Entry 9I8Y (electron microscopy, 2.89 A resolution); this record covers chains A and B of the 5 polymer chains in the assembly.

== Chain A (and B) ==
Protein: CRISPR-associated endodeoxyribonuclease Cas12f1
Organism: Syntrophomonas palmitatica JCM 14374
Notes: EC 3.1.-.-; chain B of this document is another copy of the same molecule, construct and numbering; everything in this record applies to it too
Reference sequence: P0DW62 (CS12F_SYNPJ); residue numbers follow UniProt; this construct covers 1-497
Chain sequence (500 residues; row label = number of the first residue in the row; numbers below 1 keep their minus sign (Ser-2 is residue -2)):
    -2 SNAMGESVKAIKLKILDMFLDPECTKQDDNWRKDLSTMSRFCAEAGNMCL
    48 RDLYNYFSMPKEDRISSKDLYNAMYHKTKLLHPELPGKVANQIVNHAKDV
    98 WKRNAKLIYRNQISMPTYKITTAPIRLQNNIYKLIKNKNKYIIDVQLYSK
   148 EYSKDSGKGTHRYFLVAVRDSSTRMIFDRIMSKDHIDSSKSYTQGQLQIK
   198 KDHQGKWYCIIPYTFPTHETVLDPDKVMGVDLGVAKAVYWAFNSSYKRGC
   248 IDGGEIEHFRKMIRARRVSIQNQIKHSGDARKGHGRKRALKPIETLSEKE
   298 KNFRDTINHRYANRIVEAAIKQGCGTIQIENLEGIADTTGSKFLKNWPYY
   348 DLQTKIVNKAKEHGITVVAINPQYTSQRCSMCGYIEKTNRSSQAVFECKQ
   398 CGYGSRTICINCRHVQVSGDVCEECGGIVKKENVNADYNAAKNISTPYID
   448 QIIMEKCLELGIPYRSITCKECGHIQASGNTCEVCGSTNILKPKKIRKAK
Unresolved in the structure: -2 to 2, 182-186, 330-343, 404-429, 460-497 (chain B: -2 to 4, 145-156, 180-188, 219-223, 271-291, 330-342, 385-391, 464-497)
Differences from the reference sequence: expression tag (-2 to 0)
Metal / ion sites: Zn2+: Cys376, Cys379, Cys395, Cys398
Swiss-Prot annotation at these positions:
  - region: His215 to Lys223 (Linker), Ala433 to Lys453 (RuvC-II)
  - active site: Asp228, Glu327, Asp434
  - binding site (Zn(2+)): Cys376, Cys379, Cys395, Cys398
Reported in the primary citation:
  - catalytic residues: Asp228, Glu327, Asp434
  - self-association interface (contacts with another copy of this molecule): Asn27 to Met56, Asn108 to Pro121, Gln270 to His273
  - binding site for DNA target strand: Val5, Ala7, Tyr68, Gln89, Pro209
  - specificity-determining residues: Tyr72
  - binding site for DNA non-target strand: Tyr72
  - mutagenesis - D228A: abolished catalytic activity
  - mutagenesis - N88A/Q89A/N92A: abolished binding to PAM
  - binding site for sgRNA (single-guide RNA): Ser242 to Arg245

== How chain A and chain B interact ==
Contacting residue pairs (45):
  Arg37(A) with Gln109(B)
  Glu41(A) with Arg107(B); Asn108(B); Gln109(B)
  Asn44(A) with Asn108(B), hydrogen bond (side chain-backbone); Gln109(B), hydrogen bond (side chain-backbone); Ile110(B); Ser111(B), hydrogen bond
  Leu47(A) with Ser111(B)
  Arg48(A) with Tyr51(B); Ile105(B), hydrogen bond (side chain-backbone); Asn108(B); Ile110(B), hydrogen bond (side chain-backbone); Met112(B)
  Tyr51(A) with Asn44(B), hydrogen bond; Arg48(B); Met112(B), hydrophobic; Thr114(B)
  Asn52(A) with Arg48(B); Tyr51(B); Asn52(B); Met112(B)
  Ser55(A) with Arg48(B)
  Asn108(A) with Glu41(B); Asn44(B), hydrogen bond; Tyr115(B); Lys116(B); Ile117(B), hydrogen bond (backbone-backbone)
  Ser111(A) with Thr114(B); Lys116(B)
  Met112(A) with Ser111(B); Met112(B); Thr114(B), hydrogen bond (backbone-side chain)
  Pro113(A) with Ser111(B), hydrogen bond (backbone-side chain)
  Thr114(A) with Gln109(B); Ile110(B); Ser111(B), hydrogen bond (side chain-backbone)
  Ile117(A) with Asn108(B); Gln109(B)
  Ser266(A) with Gly251(B)
  Gln270(A) with Glu252(B)
  Lys272(A) with Arg311(B)
  His273(A) with Ile248(B); Arg307(B); Tyr308(B)
Other interface residues (no listed pair), chain A (27 interface residues in all): Ala40, Asp49, Arg107, Gln109, Ile110, Tyr115, Asn269, Ser274, Gly275
Other interface residues (no listed pair), chain B (25 interface residues in all): Arg37, Ala40, Asp249

== Overview ==
The interface between chain A and chain B involves 27 residues on one side and 25 on the other; the contacts
include 11 hydrogen bonds. Polar pairs include Asn44(A)-Asn108(B), Asn44(A)-Gln109(B) and Asn44(A)-Ser111(B).
From the paper: catalytic residues Asp228(A), Glu327(A) and Asp434(A); D228A of chain A abolishes catalytic
activity.
Both chains are CRISPR-associated endodeoxyribonuclease Cas12f1 (Syntrophomonas palmitatica JCM 14374). Entry
9I8Y (SpCas12Cas12f1 in complex with sgRNA and cognate DNA) was determined by electron microscopy.
